2IPF - chains A and B; structure by X-ray diffraction, 1.85 A resolution.

# Chain A (and B)
Molecule: (3(17)alpha-hydroxysteroid dehydrogenase)
Organism: Mus musculus
Notes: chain B of this document is another copy of the same molecule, construct and numbering; everything in this record applies to it too
UniProtKB: Q9CX32 (Q9CX32_MOUSE); residue numbers follow UniProt; this construct covers 6-323
Chain sequence (318 residues; row label = number of the first residue in the row):
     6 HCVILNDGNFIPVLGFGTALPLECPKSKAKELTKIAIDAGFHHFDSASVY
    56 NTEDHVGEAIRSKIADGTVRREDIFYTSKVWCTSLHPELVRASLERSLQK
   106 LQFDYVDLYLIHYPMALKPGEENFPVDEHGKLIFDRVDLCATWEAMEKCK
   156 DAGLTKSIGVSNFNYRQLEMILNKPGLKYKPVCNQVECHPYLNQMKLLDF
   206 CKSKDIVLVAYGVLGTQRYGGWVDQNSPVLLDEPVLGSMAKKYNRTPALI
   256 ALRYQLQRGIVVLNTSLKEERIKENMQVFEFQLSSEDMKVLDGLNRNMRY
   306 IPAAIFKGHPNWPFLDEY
Residues lining bound ligands:
  - epi-testosterone (FFA; (10alpha,13alpha,14beta,17alpha)-17-hydroxyandrost-4-en-3-one): Leu25, Pro26, Leu27, Lys31, Val54, Tyr55, Trp86, His117, Tyr118, Phe129, Tyr224, Trp227, Ile306
  - NADP (NAP; NADP nicotinamide-adenine-dinucleotide phosphate): Gly22, Thr23, Ala24, Asp50, Tyr55, Lys84, His117, Tyr118, Ser166, Asn167, Gln190, Tyr216, Gly217, Val218, Leu219, Gly220, Thr221, Gln222, Tyr224, Leu236, Ala253, Leu268, Asn269, Thr270, Ser271, Leu272, Lys273, Arg276, Glu279, Asn280, Ile306

# Interface between chain A and chain B
Pairs across the interface (19; chain A residue first):
  Ile9(A) with Arg258(B); Phe284(B); Phe286(B); Gln287(B)
  Phe15(A) with Phe284(B); Glu285(B)
  Lys207(A) with Ser290(B)
  Ser208(A) with Ser290(B)
  Asp210(A) with Ser289(B); Ser290(B), hydrogen bond (side chain-backbone)
  Phe284(A) with Ile9(B); Phe15(B)
  Glu285(A) with Phe15(B)
  Phe286(A) with Ile9(B)
  Gln287(A) with Ile9(B)
  Ser289(A) with Asp210(B)
  Ser290(A) with Lys207(B); Ser208(B); Asp210(B), hydrogen bond (backbone-side chain)
Interface residues without a listed pair, chain A (12 interface residues in all): Arg258
Interface residues without a listed pair, chain B (13 interface residues in all): Glu291

# Overview
12 residues of chain A and 13 residues of chain B are in contact, with 2 hydrogen bonds. Its one
hydrogen-bonded contact is Asp210(A)-Ser290(B). Ligands of chain A: NADP and epi-testosterone.
Chain A and chain B are both (3(17)alpha-hydroxysteroid dehydrogenase) (Mus musculus); the structure, Crystal
structure of 17alpha-hydroxysteroid dehydrogenase in complex with NADP+ and epi-testosterone, was determined
by X-ray diffraction, deposited together with 2IPG and 2IPJ.
